PDB entry 9DQX | electron microscopy, 3.40 A resolution | chains E and F of the 12 polymer chains in the assembly

== Chain E ==
Molecule: Structural polyprotein
Source organism: Western equine encephalitis virus
UniProt: Q1W679 (Q1W679_WEEV); residues 1-406 here correspond to UniProt positions 320-725 (UniProt number = residue number + 319)
Amino-acid sequence (406 residues; row label = number of the first residue in the row):
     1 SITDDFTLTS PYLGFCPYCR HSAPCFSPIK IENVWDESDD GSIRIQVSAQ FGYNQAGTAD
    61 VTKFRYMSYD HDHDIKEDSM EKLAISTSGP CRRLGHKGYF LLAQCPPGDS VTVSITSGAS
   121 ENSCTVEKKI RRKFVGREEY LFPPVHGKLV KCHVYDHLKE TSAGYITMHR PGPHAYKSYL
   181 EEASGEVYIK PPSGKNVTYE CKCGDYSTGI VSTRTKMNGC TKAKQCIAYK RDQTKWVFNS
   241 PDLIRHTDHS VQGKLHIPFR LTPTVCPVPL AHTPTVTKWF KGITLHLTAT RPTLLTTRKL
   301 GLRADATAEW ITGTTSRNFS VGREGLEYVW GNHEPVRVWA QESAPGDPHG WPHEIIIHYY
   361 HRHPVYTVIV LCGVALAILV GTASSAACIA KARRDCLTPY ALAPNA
Disulfide bonds: Cys-16/Cys-124, Cys-19/Cys-25, Cys-91/Cys-105, Cys-152/Cys-266, Cys-201/Cys-226, Cys-203/Cys-220
Covalently attached groups: N-acetylglucosamine (NAG) linked to Asn-196, Asn-318

== Chain F ==
Molecule: Capsid protein
Source organism: Western equine encephalitis virus
Notes: EC 3.4.21.90
UniProt: P13897 (POLS_WEEV); residues 1-163 here correspond to UniProt positions 97-259 (UniProt number = residue number + 96)
Amino-acid sequence (163 residues; row label = number of the first residue in the row):
     1 GKRQRMCMKL ESDKTFPIML NGQVNGYACV VGGRLMKPLH VEGKIDNEQL AAVKLKKASM
    61 YDLEYGDVPQ NMKSDTLQYT SDKPPGFYNW HHGAVQYENG RFTVPRGVGG KGDSGRPILD
   121 NRGRVVAIVL GGANEGTRTA LSVVTWNQKG VTIKDTPEGS EPW
Unresolved in the structure: 1-5
Swiss-Prot annotation at these positions:
  - region (Interaction with spike glycoprotein E2): Lys-56 to Tyr-61, Gln-148 to Thr-152
  - active site (Charge relay system): His-40, Asp-62, Ser-114
  - site: Tyr-88 (Involved in dimerization of the capsid protein), Asn-121 (Involved in dimerization of the capsid protein), Trp-163 (Cleavage)
  - modified residue: Ser-12 (Phosphoserine), Thr-15 (Phosphothreonine)

== How chain E and chain F interact ==
Residue-residue contacts (21):
  Arg-394(E) with Lys-57(F)
  Leu-397(E) with Tyr-65(F)
  Thr-398(E) with Ala-58(F); Tyr-61(F)
  Pro-399(E) with Tyr-61(F); Val-151(F), hydrophobic; Thr-152(F), hydrogen bond (backbone-side chain)
  Tyr-400(E) with Val-151(F), hydrophobic
  Ala-401(E) with Arg-34(F), hydrogen bond (backbone-side chain)
  Leu-402(E) with Arg-34(F); Met-36(F), hydrophobic; Leu-63(F), hydrophobic; Tyr-65(F), hydrophobic; Trp-146(F); Thr-152(F)
  Ala-403(E) with Tyr-79(F); Gly-150(F)
  Pro-404(E) with Arg-34(F); Tyr-79(F)
  Asn-405(E) with Tyr-79(F), hydrogen bond (backbone-side chain)
  Ala-406(E) with Tyr-79(F), hydrogen bond (backbone-side chain)
Other interface residues (no listed pair), chain F (14 interface residues in all): Gly-32, Lys-149

== Overview ==
Chain E and chain F form an interface of 11 and 14 residues respectively; the contacts include 4 hydrogen
bonds. Polar contacts include Pro-399(E)/Thr-152(F), Ala-401(E)/Arg-34(F) and Asn-405(E)/Tyr-79(F). Covalently
linked N-acetylglucosamine: at Asn-196(E) and Asn-318(E). UniProt lists 3 active-site residues on chain F.
Here chain E is Structural polyprotein and chain F is Capsid protein, both from Western equine encephalitis
virus. Entry 9DQX (Structure of western equine encephalitis virus CBA87 VLP) was determined by electron
microscopy.
